PDB entry 8TN1 | X-ray diffraction, 1.61 A resolution | chains B and C of the 3 polymer chains in the assembly

[Chain B (and C)]
Molecule: De novo designed 4 helix bundles
Organism: synthetic construct
Notes: chain C of this document is another copy of the same molecule, construct and numbering; everything in this record applies to it too
Chain sequence (147 residues; row label = number of the first residue in the row):
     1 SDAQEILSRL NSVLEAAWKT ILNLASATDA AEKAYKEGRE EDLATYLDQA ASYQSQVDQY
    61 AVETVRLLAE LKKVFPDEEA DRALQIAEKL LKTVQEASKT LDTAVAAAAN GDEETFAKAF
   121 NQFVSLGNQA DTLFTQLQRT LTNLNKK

[How chain B and chain C interact]
Contacting residue pairs - 19 pairs, chain B then chain C:
  Lys19(B) - Thr45(C)
  Leu22(B) - Asp42(C)
  Leu22(B) - Thr45(C)
  Leu22(B) - Tyr46(C)  hydrogen bond (backbone-side chain)
  Asn23(B) - Gln49(C)
  Ser26(B) - Ala30(C)
  Ser26(B) - Tyr46(C)
  Asp29(B) - Lys33(C)  salt bridge
  Ala30(B) - Ser26(C)
  Lys33(B) - Asp29(C)  salt bridge
  Asp42(B) - Trp18(C)  hydrogen bond
  Asp42(B) - Leu22(C)
  Thr45(B) - Leu22(C)
  Tyr46(B) - Leu22(C)  hydrogen bond (side chain-backbone)
  Tyr46(B) - Ala25(C)
  Tyr46(B) - Ser26(C)
  Gln49(B) - Asn23(C)
  Tyr53(B) - Gln49(C)
  Tyr53(B) - Tyr53(C)  hydrogen bond
Interface residues without a listed pair, chain B (14 interface residues in all): Trp18, Ala25
Interface residues without a listed pair, chain C (14 interface residues in all): Lys19

[Overview]
Chain B and chain C each contribute 14 residues to their interface; the contacts include 4 hydrogen bonds and
2 salt bridges. Polar contacts include Asp29(B)-Lys33(C), Leu22(B)-Tyr46(C) and Asp42(B)-Trp18(C).
Both chains are De novo designed 4 helix bundles (synthetic construct). Entry 8TN1 (De novo designed protein
binds poly ADP ribose polymerase inhibitors (PARPi) - apo) was determined by X-ray diffraction together with
8TN6, 8TNB, 8TNC and 8TND from the same study.
